Entry 4JHN (X-ray diffraction, 1.70 A resolution); this record covers chain A.

[Chain A]
Name: X-linked retinitis pigmentosa GTPase regulator
Source organism: Homo sapiens
Notes: fragment: RPGR (1-392) the RCC1-like domain
UniProt: Q92834 (RPGR_HUMAN); residue numbers follow UniProt; this construct covers 1-392
Chain sequence (421 residues; each row starts with the number of its first residue):
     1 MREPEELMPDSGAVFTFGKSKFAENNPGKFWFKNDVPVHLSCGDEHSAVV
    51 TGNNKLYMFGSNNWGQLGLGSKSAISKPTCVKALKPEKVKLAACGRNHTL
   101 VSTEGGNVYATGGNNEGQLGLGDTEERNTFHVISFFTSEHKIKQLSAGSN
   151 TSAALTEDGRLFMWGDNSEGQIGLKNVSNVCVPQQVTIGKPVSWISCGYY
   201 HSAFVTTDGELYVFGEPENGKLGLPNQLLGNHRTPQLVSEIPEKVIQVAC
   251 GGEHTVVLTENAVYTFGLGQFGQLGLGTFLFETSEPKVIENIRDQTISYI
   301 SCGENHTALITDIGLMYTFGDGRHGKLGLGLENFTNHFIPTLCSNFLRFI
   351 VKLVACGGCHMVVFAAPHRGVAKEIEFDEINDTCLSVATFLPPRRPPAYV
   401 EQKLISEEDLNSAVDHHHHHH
Unresolved in the structure: 1-7, 23, 370-421
Construct notes: expression tag (393-421)
Curated features (UniProtKB/Swiss-Prot):
  - natural variant: Gly43 (G43E: In RP3; G43R: In RP3), Gly60 (G60V: In RP3), Ile75 (I75V: In RP3), His98 (H98Q: In RP3), Thr99 (T99N: In RP3), Arg127 (R127G: In RP3), Phe130 (F130C: In RP3), Ser152 (S152L: In RP3), Gly173 (G173R: In RP3 and RPSRDF), Gly215 (G215V: In RP3), Pro235 (P235S: In RP3), Cys250 (C250R: In RP3; C250Y: In RP3), 10 further natural variant entries in UniProt
  - mutagenesis: Val36 (V36F: Does not reduce interaction with PDE6D), Arg323 (R323E: Abolishes interaction with RPGRIP1)
Reported in the primary citation:
  - disease-associated variants - H98Q, C250R, C302R: decreased stability

[Summary]
UniProt lists 2 mutagenesis sites. The paper reports that H98Q, C250R and C302R reduce stability.
Chain A is X-linked retinitis pigmentosa GTPase regulator (Homo sapiens); the structure, The crystal structure
of the RPGR RCC1-like domain, was determined by X-ray diffraction together with 4JHP from the same study.
